PDB entry 3ZQR | X-ray diffraction, 1.90 A resolution | chains G and H of the 12 polymer chains in the assembly

[Chain G]
Protein: Insulin A chain
Reference sequence: P01308 (INS_HUMAN); residues 1-21 here correspond to UniProt positions 90-110 (UniProt number = residue number + 89)
Amino-acid sequence (21 residues; row label = number of the first residue in the row):
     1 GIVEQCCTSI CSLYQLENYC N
Disulfides: Cys6-Cys11
Residues lining bound ligands: phenol (IPH): Cys6, Ser9, Ile10, Cys11, Leu16

[Chain H]
Protein: Insulin B chain
Reference sequence: P01308 (INS_HUMAN); residues 1-30 here correspond to UniProt positions 25-54 (UniProt number = residue number + 24)
Amino-acid sequence (30 residues; row label = number of the first residue in the row):
     1 FVNQHLCGSH LVEALYLVCG ERGFFYTPKT
Unresolved in the structure: 1, 29-30
Modified residues: Phe25 (n-methylphenylalanine; MEA)
Bound ions: Zn2+: His10 (together with chloride ion) (shared with 1 residue of chain D; 1 residue of chain L)
Residues lining bound ligands: phenol (IPH): Cys7, His10, Leu11, Ala14

[How chain G and chain H interact]
Cross-chain cystine bridges: Cys7(G)-Cys7(H), Cys20(G)-Cys19(H)
Residue-residue contacts (26; chain G residue first):
  Ile2(G) - Leu11(H)  hydrophobic
  Ile2(G) - Leu15(H)  hydrophobic
  Ile2(G) - Tyr26(H)  hydrophobic
  Val3(G) - Gln4(H)
  Val3(G) - Tyr26(H)
  Val3(G) - Pro28(H)
  Glu4(G) - Pro28(H)
  Cys6(G) - Cys7(H)
  Cys6(G) - Leu11(H)  hydrophobic
  Cys7(G) - Cys7(H)  disulfide
  Cys7(G) - Leu11(H)  hydrophobic
  Leu13(G) - Val18(H)  hydrophobic
  Leu16(G) - Leu11(H)  hydrophobic
  Leu16(G) - Ala14(H)  hydrophobic
  Leu16(G) - Leu15(H)
  Glu17(G) - Val18(H)
  Glu17(G) - Arg22(H)  salt bridge
  Tyr19(G) - Leu15(H)  hydrophobic
  Tyr19(G) - Phe25(H)
  Cys20(G) - Cys19(H)  disulfide
  Cys20(G) - Arg22(H)
  Cys20(G) - Gly23(H)
  Asn21(G) - Arg22(H)  hydrogen bond (backbone-side chain)
  Asn21(G) - Gly23(H)  hydrogen bond (backbone-backbone)
  Asn21(G) - Phe24(H)  hydrogen bond (side chain-backbone)
  Asn21(G) - Phe25(H)
Interface residues without a listed pair, chain G (12 interface residues in all): Gly1
Interface residues without a listed pair, chain H (14 interface residues in all): Gly8

[Summary]
12 residues of chain G face 14 of chain H across their interface, with 2 disulfide bonds, 3 hydrogen bonds and
1 salt bridge. Polar contacts include Glu17(G)-Arg22(H), Asn21(G)-Arg22(H) and Asn21(G)-Phe24(H). Phenol is
bound between chain G and chain H.
Chain G is Insulin A chain and chain H is Insulin B chain; the structure, NMePheB25 insulin analogue crystal
structure, was determined by X-ray diffraction (same publication as 3ZS2).
